1ELG - chain A; structure by X-ray diffraction, 1.65 A resolution.

Chain A:
Protein: Porcine pancreatic elastase
Organism: Sus scrofa
Notes: EC 3.4.21.36
Reference sequence: P00772 (ELA1_PIG); residues 16-255 here correspond to UniProt positions 27-266 (UniProt number = residue number + 11)
Chain sequence (240 residues; row label = number of the first residue in the row):
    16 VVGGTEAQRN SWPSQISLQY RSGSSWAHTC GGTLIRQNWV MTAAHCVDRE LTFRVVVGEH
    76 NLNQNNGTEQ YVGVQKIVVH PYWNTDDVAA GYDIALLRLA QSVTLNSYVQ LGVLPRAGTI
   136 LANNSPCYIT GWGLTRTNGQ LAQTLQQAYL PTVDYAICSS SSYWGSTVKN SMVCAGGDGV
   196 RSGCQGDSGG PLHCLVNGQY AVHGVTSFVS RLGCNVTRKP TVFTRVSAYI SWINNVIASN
Disulfide bonds: Cys45-Cys61, Cys142-Cys209, Cys173-Cys189, Cys199-Cys229
Glycans and other covalent adducts: (tert-butyloxycarbonyl)-alanyl-alanyl-amine (BAA) linked to Ser203
Sequence notes: conflict Asn81 (Asp92 in P00772)

Overview:
Chain A is Porcine pancreatic elastase (Sus scrofa); the structure, Nature of the inactivation of elastase by
N-peptidyl-O-aroyl hydroxylamine as a function of ph, was determined by X-ray diffraction, deposited together
with 1ELF.
